3GUT - chains C and X of the 6 polymer chains in the assembly; structure by X-ray diffraction, 3.59 A resolution.

Chain C:
Name: Transcription factor p65
Source organism: Homo sapiens
UniProt: Q04206 (TF65_HUMAN); residues 20-291 here = UniProt positions 20-291
Chain sequence (273 residues; row label = number of the first residue in the row):
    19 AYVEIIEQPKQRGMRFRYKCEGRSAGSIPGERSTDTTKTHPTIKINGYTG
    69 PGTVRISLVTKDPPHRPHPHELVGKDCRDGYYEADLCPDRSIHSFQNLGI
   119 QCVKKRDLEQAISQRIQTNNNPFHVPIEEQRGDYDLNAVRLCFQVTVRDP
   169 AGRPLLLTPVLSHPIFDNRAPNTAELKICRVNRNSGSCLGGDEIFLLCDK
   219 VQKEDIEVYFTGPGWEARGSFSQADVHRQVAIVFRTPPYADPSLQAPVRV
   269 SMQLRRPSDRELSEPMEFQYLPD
Construct notes: expression tag (19)
Curated features (UniProtKB/Swiss-Prot):
  - modified residue: Cys38 (Cysteine persulfide), Ser75 (Microbial infection: Phosphoserine), Lys122 (N6-acetyllysine), Lys123 (N6-acetyllysine), Lys218 (N6-acetyllysine), Lys221 (N6-acetyllysine), Thr254 (Phosphothreonine), Ser276 (Phosphoserine), Ser281 (Phosphoserine)
  - cross-link (Glycyl lysine isopeptide (Lys-Gly)): Lys37 (interchain with G-Cter in SUMO3), Lys122 (interchain with G-Cter in SUMO3), Lys123 (interchain with G-Cter in SUMO3)
What the authors report for this chain:
  - binding site for HIV-LTR Core Reverse Strand: Arg33, Arg35

Chain X:
Molecule: HIV-LTR Core Forward Strand
Source organism: Human immunodeficiency virus
Sequence (26 nucleotides; numbered 1 to 26; the number before each row is that of its first residue):
     1 AGGGACTTTCCGCTGGGGACTTTCCA

Chain C / chain X interface:
Contacting residue pairs - 17 pairs, chain C then chain X:
  Tyr36(C) - DT21(X)  sugar contact
  Tyr36(C) - DT22(X)  hydrogen bond to the phosphate
  Tyr36(C) - DT23(X)  phosphate contact
  Cys38(C) - DT23(X)  hydrogen bond to the phosphate
  Glu39(C) - DT23(X)  base contact
  Glu39(C) - DC24(X)  base contact
  Lys122(C) - DT22(X)  hydrogen bond to the phosphate
  Lys122(C) - DT23(X)  salt bridge to the phosphate
  Lys123(C) - DT22(X)  hydrogen bond to the phosphate
  Asn155(C) - DT21(X)  phosphate contact
  Arg187(C) - DT22(X)  base contact
  Lys218(C) - DC20(X)  salt bridge to the phosphate
  Gln220(C) - DC20(X)  phosphate contact
  Arg246(C) - DG18(X)  salt bridge to the phosphate
  Arg246(C) - DA19(X)  salt bridge to the phosphate
  Gln247(C) - DA19(X)  phosphate contact
  Gln247(C) - DC20(X)  phosphate contact
Also at the interface, not in a pair above, chain C (13 interface residues in all): Val121, Pro189

In short:
The interface between chain C and chain X involves 13 residues on one side and 7 on the other; the contacts
include 4 hydrogen bonds and 4 salt bridges. Among the polar pairs are Tyr36(C)-DT22(X), Cys38(C)-DT23(X) and
Lys122(C)-DT22(X). The paper reports a binding site for HIV-LTR Core Reverse Strand at Arg33(C) and Arg35(C).
Chain C is Transcription factor p65 (Homo sapiens) and chain X is HIV-LTR Core Forward Strand (Human
immunodeficiency virus); the structure, Crystal structure of a higher-order complex of p50:RelA bound to the
HIV-1 LTR, was determined by X-ray diffraction.
